PDB entry 8RE5 | X-ray diffraction, 1.70 A resolution | chains A and B

== Chain A ==
Protein: Aspartyl/asparaginyl beta-hydroxylase
Organism: Homo sapiens
Notes: EC 1.14.11.16
UniProt: Q12797 (ASPH_HUMAN); numbering as in UniProt (aligned over 315-758)
Amino-acid sequence (444 residues; each row starts with the number of its first residue):
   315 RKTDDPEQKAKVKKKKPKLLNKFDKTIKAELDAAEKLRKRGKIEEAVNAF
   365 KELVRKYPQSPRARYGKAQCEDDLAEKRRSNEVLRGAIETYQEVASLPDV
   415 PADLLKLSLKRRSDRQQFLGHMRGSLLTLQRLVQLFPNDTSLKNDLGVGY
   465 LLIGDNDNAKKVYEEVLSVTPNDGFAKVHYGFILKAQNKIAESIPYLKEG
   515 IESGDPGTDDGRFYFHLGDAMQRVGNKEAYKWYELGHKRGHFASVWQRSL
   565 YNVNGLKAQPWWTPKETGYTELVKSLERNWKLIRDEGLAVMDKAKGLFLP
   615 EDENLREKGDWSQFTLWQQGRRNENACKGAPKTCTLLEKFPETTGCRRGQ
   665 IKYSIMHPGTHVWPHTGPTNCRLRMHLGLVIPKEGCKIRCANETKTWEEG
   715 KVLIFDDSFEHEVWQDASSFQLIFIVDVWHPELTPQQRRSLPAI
Disordered / not traced: 315-329
Disulfide bonds: Cys641-Cys648
Differences from the reference sequence: engineered mutation Gln735 (Arg in Q12797)
Metal / ion sites: Mn2+: His679, His725 (together with 2-oxidanylideneoctanedioic acid)
Small-molecule neighbours:
  - 2-oxidanylideneoctanedioic acid (YQX), molecule 1: Lys609, Phe612, Ser626, Ile669, His671
  - 2-oxidanylideneoctanedioic acid (YQX), molecule 2: Trp625, Ser668, Ile669, Met670, His679, Arg688, His690, Ile702, Trp711, Phe719, Asp721, His725, Val727, Gln735, Leu736, Ile737, Ile739
UniProt features mapped onto this chain:
  - binding site (2-oxoglutarate): Trp625, Ser668, Arg688 to His690
  - binding site (Fe cation): His679, His725
  - glycosylation (N-linked (GlcNAc...) asparagine): Asn452, Asn706
From the paper describing this entry:
  - binding site for 2-oxidanylideneoctanedioic acid: Ser668, Gln735
  - disease-associated variants - R688Q (6-fold): decreased binding to Fe(II)
  - mutagenesis - G434V (2-fold): increased binding to Fe(II)

== Chain B ==
Protein: Coagulation factor X
UniProt: P00742 (FA10_HUMAN); residues 86-124 here = UniProt positions 86-124
Amino-acid sequence (39 residues; each row starts with the number of its first residue):
    86 DGDQSETSPSQNQGKCKDGLGEYTCTSLEGFEGKNSELF
Disordered / not traced: 86-98, 117-124
Disulfide bonds: Cys101-Cys110
Differences from the reference sequence: engineered mutation Ser90 (Cys in P00742), Ser95 (Cys in P00742), Ser112 (Cys in P00742), Ser121 (Cys in P00742)
UniProt features mapped onto this chain:
  - modified residue: Asp103 (3R: -3-hydroxyaspartate)
  - natural variant: Glu91 (E91K: In FA10D)

== Chain A / chain B interface ==
Residue-residue contacts (58; chain A residue first):
  Ala389(A) with Phe116(B)
  Glu390(A) with Phe116(B)
  Arg393(A) with Phe116(B)
  Ser394(A) with Phe116(B)
  Asn395(A) with Glu114(B), hydrogen bond (side chain-backbone); Gly115(B); Phe116(B), hydrogen bond (side chain-backbone)
  Gln431(A) with Leu113(B)
  Phe432(A) with Leu113(B); Gly115(B), hydrogen bond (backbone-backbone); Phe116(B)
  Leu433(A) with Leu113(B); Gly115(B)
  Gly434(A) with Leu113(B)
  Met436(A) with Leu113(B), hydrophobic
  Val462(A) with Tyr108(B)
  Leu465(A) with Tyr108(B), hydrophobic
  Leu466(A) with Tyr108(B), hydrophobic; Thr109(B)
  His493(A) with Tyr108(B), hydrogen bond
  Phe496(A) with Gly106(B); Glu107(B); Tyr108(B)
  Arg526(A) with Tyr108(B), hydrogen bond (side chain-backbone)
  Phe529(A) with Leu105(B), hydrophobic
  His530(A) with Leu105(B), hydrogen bond (side chain-backbone); Gly106(B)
  Arg562(A) with Leu105(B)
  Leu564(A) with Leu105(B), hydrophobic
  Tyr565(A) with Leu105(B), hydrophobic; Thr109(B); Cys110(B), hydrogen bond (side chain-backbone); Thr111(B)
  Asp616(A) with Lys102(B), salt bridge
  Glu617(A) with Lys100(B); Cys101(B); Lys102(B), salt bridge; Asp103(B), hydrogen bond (side chain-backbone); Gly104(B), hydrogen bond (side chain-backbone)
  Leu619(A) with Asp103(B)
  Gln627(A) with Asp103(B), hydrogen bond
  Gln633(A) with Lys100(B)
  Gln664(A) with Lys102(B), hydrogen bond (side chain-backbone)
  Lys666(A) with Asp103(B), salt bridge
  His679(A) with Asp103(B)
  Thr680(A) with Asp103(B); Gly104(B)
  Gly681(A) with Asp103(B)
  Pro682(A) with Cys101(B); Gly104(B); Leu105(B), hydrophobic
  Arg686(A) with Lys102(B), hydrogen bond (side chain-backbone)
  Arg688(A) with Lys102(B); Asp103(B), salt bridge
  Pro756(A) with Thr111(B)
  Ala757(A) with Thr111(B)
  Ile758(A) with Cys101(B); Thr111(B)
Also at the interface, not in a pair above, chain A (44 interface residues in all): Leu398, Ala500, Phe527, Ser563, Trp625, Arg662, Asp721

== In short ==
44 residues of chain A and 16 residues of chain B are in contact, with 12 hydrogen bonds and 4 salt bridges.
Among the polar pairs are Asp616(A)-Lys102(B), Glu617(A)-Lys102(B) and Lys666(A)-Asp103(B). Chain A binds
2-oxidanylideneoctanedioic acid. From the paper: a binding site for 2-oxidanylideneoctanedioic acid at
Ser668(A) and Gln735(A); R688Q of chain A reduces binding to Fe(II).
Chain A is Aspartyl/asparaginyl beta-hydroxylase (Homo sapiens) and chain B is Coagulation factor X; the
structure, Aspartyl/Asparaginyl beta-hydroxylase (AspH) R735Q variant in complex with Mn, 2-oxosuberate and a
Factor X derived peptide ..., was determined by X-ray diffraction, deposited together with 8RE6, 8RE7, 8RE8
and 8RE9.
